5M54 - chains D and A of the 5 polymer chains in the assembly; structure by electron microscopy, 8.00 A resolution (low resolution: residue-level contacts below are approximate; hydrogen-bond / salt-bridge calls are withheld).

Chain D (and A):
Protein: Tubulin alpha chain
Organism: Bos taurus
Notes: chain A of this document is another copy of the same molecule, construct and numbering; everything in this record applies to it too
Reference sequence: F2Z4C1 (F2Z4C1_BOVIN); residues 2-439 here = UniProt positions 2-439
Amino-acid sequence (438 residues; row label = number of the first residue in the row):
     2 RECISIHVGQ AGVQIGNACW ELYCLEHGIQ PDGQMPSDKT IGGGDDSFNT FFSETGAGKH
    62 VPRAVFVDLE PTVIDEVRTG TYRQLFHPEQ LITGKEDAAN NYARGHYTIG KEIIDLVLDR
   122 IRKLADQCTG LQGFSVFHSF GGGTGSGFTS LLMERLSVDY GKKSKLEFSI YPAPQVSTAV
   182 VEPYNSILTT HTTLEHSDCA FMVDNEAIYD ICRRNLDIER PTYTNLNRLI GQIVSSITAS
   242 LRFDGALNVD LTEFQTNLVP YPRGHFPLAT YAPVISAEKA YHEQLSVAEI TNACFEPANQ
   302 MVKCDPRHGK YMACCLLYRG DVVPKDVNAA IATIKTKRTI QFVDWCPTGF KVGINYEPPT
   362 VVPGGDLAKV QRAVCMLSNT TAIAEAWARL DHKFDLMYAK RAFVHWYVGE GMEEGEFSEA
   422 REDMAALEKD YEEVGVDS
Not modelled in the structure: 39-48
Differences from the reference sequence: conflict Ser-136 (Leu in F2Z4C1), Gly-265 (Ile in F2Z4C1), Glu-358 (Gln in F2Z4C1)
Small-molecule neighbours: GTP (guanosine-5'-triphosphate): Gly-10, Gln-11, Ala-12, Gln-15, Glu-71, Asp-98, Ala-99, Asn-101, Ser-140, Gly-143, Gly-144, Thr-145, Gly-146, Ser-147, Ile-171, Pro-173, Thr-179, Glu-183, Asn-206, Tyr-224, Leu-227, Asn-228, Ile-231

Interface between chain D and chain A:
Contacting residue pairs (5; chain D residue first):
  Gly-57(D) / Gln-285(A)
  Gln-85(D) / His-283(A)
  Phe-87(D) / His-283(A)
  His-88(D) / His-283(A)
  Asp-127(D) / Lys-338(A)
Other interface residues (no listed pair), chain D (7 interface residues in all): Thr-56, Leu-86
Other interface residues (no listed pair), chain A (4 interface residues in all): Glu-284

Overview:
7 residues of chain D face 4 of chain A across their interface. Bound to chain D: GTP.
Both chains are Tubulin alpha chain (Bos taurus). Entry 5M54 (Mechanism of microtubule minus-end recognition
and protection by CAMSAP proteins) was determined by electron microscopy, deposited together with 5LZN, 5M50
and 5M5C.
